Entry 8VPQ (electron microscopy, 3.30 A resolution); this record covers chains B and C of the 4 polymer chains in the assembly.

== Chain B ==
Protein: Isoform 2 of Kelch repeat and BTB domain-containing protein 4
From: Homo sapiens
Reference sequence: Q9NVX7 (KBTB4_HUMAN), isoform Q9NVX7-2; the construct has insertions or renumbered stretches relative to UniProt, so the offset changes along the chain: 1-312 = UniProt 1-312; 315-536 = UniProt 313-534
Chain sequence (536 residues; each row starts with the number of its first residue):
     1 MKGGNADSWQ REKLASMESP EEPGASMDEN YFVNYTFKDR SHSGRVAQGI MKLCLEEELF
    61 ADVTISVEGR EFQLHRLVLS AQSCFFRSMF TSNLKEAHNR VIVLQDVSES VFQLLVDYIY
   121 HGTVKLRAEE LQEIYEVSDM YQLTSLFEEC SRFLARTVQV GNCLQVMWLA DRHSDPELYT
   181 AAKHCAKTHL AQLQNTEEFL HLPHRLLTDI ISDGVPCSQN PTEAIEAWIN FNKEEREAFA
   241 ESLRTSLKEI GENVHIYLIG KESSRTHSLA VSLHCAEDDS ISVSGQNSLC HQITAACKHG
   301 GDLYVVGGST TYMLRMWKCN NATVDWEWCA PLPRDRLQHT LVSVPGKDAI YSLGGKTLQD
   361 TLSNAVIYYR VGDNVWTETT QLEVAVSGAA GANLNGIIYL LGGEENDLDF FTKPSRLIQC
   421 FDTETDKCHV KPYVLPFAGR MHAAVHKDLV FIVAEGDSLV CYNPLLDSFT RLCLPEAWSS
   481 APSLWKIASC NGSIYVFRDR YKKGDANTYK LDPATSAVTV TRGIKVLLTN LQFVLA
Disordered / not traced: 1-25, 478-482
Construct notes: conflict Thr310 (Ile in Q9NVX7), Thr311 (Pro in Q9NVX7), Tyr312 (Arg in Q9NVX7); insertion (313-314)
Residues lining bound ligands: inositol hexakisphosphate (IHP): His291, Trp317, Trp326, Trp328

== Chain C ==
Protein: Histone deacetylase 1
From: Homo sapiens
Notes: EC 3.5.1.98, 3.5.1.-
Reference sequence: Q13547 (HDAC1_HUMAN); residue numbers follow UniProt; this construct covers 1-482
Chain sequence (482 residues; row label = number of the first residue in the row):
     1 MAQTQGTRRK VCYYYDGDVG NYYYGQGHPM KPHRIRMTHN LLLNYGLYRK MEIYRPHKAN
    61 AEEMTKYHSD DYIKFLRSIR PDNMSEYSKQ MQRFNVGEDC PVFDGLFEFC QLSTGGSVAS
   121 AVKLNKQQTD IAVNWAGGLH HAKKSEASGF CYVNDIVLAI LELLKYHQRV LYIDIDIHHG
   181 DGVEEAFYTT DRVMTVSFHK YGEYFPGTGD LRDIGAGKGK YYAVNYPLRD GIDDESYEAI
   241 FKPVMSKVME MFQPSAVVLQ CGSDSLSGDR LGCFNLTIKG HAKCVEFVKS FNLPMLMLGG
   301 GGYTIRNVAR CWTYETAVAL DTEIPNELPY NDYFEYFGPD FKLHISPSNM TNQNTNEYLE
   361 KIKQRLFENL RMLPHAPGVQ MQAIPEDAIP EESGDEDEDD PDKRISICSS DKRIACEEEF
   421 SDSEEEGEGG RKNSSNFKKA KRVKTEDEKE KDPEEKKEVT EEEKTKEEKP EAKGVKEEVK
   481 LA
Disordered / not traced: 1-7, 377-482
Metal / ion sites: Zn2+: Asp176, His178
Residues lining bound ligands: inositol hexakisphosphate (IHP): Tyr23, Gln26, Gly27, His28, Lys31, Arg270, Ile305
Curated features (UniProtKB/Swiss-Prot):
  - active site: His141
  - binding site (1D-myo-inositol 1,4,5,6-tetrakisphosphate): Gly27, Lys31, Arg270
  - binding site (Zn(2+)): Asp176, His178, Asp264
  - modified residue: Lys74 (N6-acetyllysine), Lys220 (N6-acetyllysine), Cys261 (S-nitrosocysteine), Cys273 (S-nitrosocysteine), Ser393 (Phosphoserine), Ser406 (Phosphoserine), Ser409 (Phosphoserine), Ser421 (Phosphoserine), Ser423 (Phosphoserine), Lys432 (N6-methylated lysine)
  - cross-link (Glycyl lysine isopeptide (Lys-Gly)): Lys74 (interchain with G-Cter in SUMO2), Lys438 (interchain with G-Cter in SUMO2), Lys444 (interchain with G-Cter in SUMO), Lys456 (interchain with G-Cter in SUMO2), Lys457 (interchain with G-Cter in SUMO2), Lys473 (interchain with G-Cter in SUMO2), Lys476 (interchain with G-Cter in SUMO), Lys480 (interchain with G-Cter in SUMO2)

== How chain B and chain C interact ==
Pairs across the interface (31; chain B residue first):
  Cys290(B) - Gln26(C)  hydrogen bond (side chain-backbone)
  His291(B) - Gly27(C)  hydrogen bond (side chain-backbone)
  Thr310(B) - His28(C)
  Thr310(B) - Asp99(C)
  Thr311(B) - Asp99(C)  hydrogen bond
  Tyr312(B) - Gly149(C)
  Tyr312(B) - Phe150(C)  hydrophobic
  Tyr312(B) - Phe205(C)
  Tyr312(B) - Leu271(C)  hydrophobic
  Tyr312(B) - Tyr303(C)
  Leu314(B) - Tyr204(C)  hydrophobic
  Leu314(B) - Leu271(C)  hydrophobic
  Arg315(B) - Gly27(C)  hydrogen bond (side chain-backbone)
  Arg315(B) - Pro29(C)
  Arg315(B) - Leu271(C)
  Trp328(B) - Asp269(C)
  Trp328(B) - Arg270(C)
  Pro331(B) - Asp269(C)
  Pro331(B) - Arg270(C)
  Pro331(B) - Gly272(C)
  Pro333(B) - Lys200(C)
  Pro333(B) - Tyr204(C)
  Pro333(B) - Cys273(C)  hydrophobic
  Arg334(B) - Glu203(C)
  Asp335(B) - Glu203(C)  hydrogen bond (backbone-side chain)
  Asp335(B) - Tyr204(C)
  Asp335(B) - Phe205(C)  hydrogen bond (side chain-backbone)
  Arg336(B) - Glu203(C)
  Thr357(B) - Glu203(C)
  Leu358(B) - Glu203(C)  hydrogen bond (backbone-side chain)
  Thr377(B) - Gln353(C)
Other interface residues (no listed pair), chain B (21 interface residues in all): Ser309, Leu332, Arg370, Val375, Glu378
Other interface residues (no listed pair), chain C (25 interface residues in all): Glu98, His141, His178, Gly202, Asp230, Asn349, Met350
From the paper, about this interface:
  - specific contacts: Thr311(B)-Asp99(C) (hydrogen bond)
  - interface residues, chain B: Thr310(B), Tyr312(B), Leu314(B)

== Summary ==
21 residues of chain B face 25 of chain C across their interface, with 7 hydrogen bonds. Polar contacts
include Cys290(B)-Gln26(C), His291(B)-Gly27(C) and Thr311(B)-Asp99(C). The authors report a hydrogen bond
between Thr311(B) and Asp99(C). Inositol hexakisphosphate is bound between chain B and chain C. The paper
reports interface residues Thr310(B), Tyr312(B) and Leu314(B).
Here chain B is Isoform 2 of Kelch repeat and BTB domain-containing protein 4 and chain C is Histone
deacetylase 1, both from Homo sapiens. Entry 8VPQ (The structure of LSD1-CoREST-HDAC1 in complex with
KBTBD4IPR310delinsTTYML) was determined by electron microscopy together with 8VRT and 9DTQ from the same
study.
